Entry 6H46 (X-ray diffraction, 2.22 A resolution); this record covers chains A and B.

== Chain A ==
Protein: GTPase KRas
Organism: Homo sapiens
UniProtKB: P01116 (RASK_HUMAN), isoform P01116-2; numbering as in UniProt (aligned over 1-166)
Amino-acid sequence (169 residues; row label = number of the first residue in the row; numbers below 1 keep their minus sign (Gly-2 is residue -2)):
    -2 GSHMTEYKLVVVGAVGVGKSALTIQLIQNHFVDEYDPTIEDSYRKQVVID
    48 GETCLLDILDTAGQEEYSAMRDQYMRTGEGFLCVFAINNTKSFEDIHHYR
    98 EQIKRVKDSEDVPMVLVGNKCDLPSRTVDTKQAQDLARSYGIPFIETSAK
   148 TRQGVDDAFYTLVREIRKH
Disordered / not traced: -2
Differences from the reference sequence: expression tag (-2 to 0); engineered mutation Val12 (Gly in P01116)
Ligand contacts: GDP (guanosine-5'-diphosphate): Ala11, Val12, Gly13, Val14, Gly15, Lys16, Ser17, Ala18, Phe28, Val29, Ala59, Glu62, Asn116, Lys117, Asp119, Leu120, Ser145, Ala146, Lys147
Swiss-Prot annotation at these positions:
  - motif: Tyr32 to Tyr40 (Effector region)
  - binding site (GTP): Gly10, Ala11, Gly13 to Ala18, Val29 to Thr35, Ala59, Gly60, Asn116 to Asp119
  - modified residue: Met1 (N-acetylmethionine), Thr2 (N-acetylthreonine), Lys104 (N6-acetyllysine)
  - glycosylation: Thr35 (Microbial infection: O-linked (Glc) threonine)
  - natural variant: Lys5 (K5E: In NS3; K5N: In GASC), Gly10 (G10GG: In AML), Val12 (G12V: In GASC; this construct carries the variant), Gly13 (G13D: In GASC, JMML and OES; G13R: In pylocytic astrocytoma), Val14 (V14I: In NS3), Leu19 (L19F: In OES), Gln22 (Q22E: In CFC2; Q22R: In NS3), Pro34 (P34L: In NS3; P34Q: In NS3; P34R: In CFC2), Ile36 (I36M: In NS3), Thr58 (T58I: In NS3), Ala59 (A59T: In GASC), Gly60 (G60R: In CFC2; G60S: In NS3), 8 further natural variant entries in UniProt
  - mutagenesis: Asp38 (D38A: Decreased interaction with MAPKAP1/SIN1), Tyr40 (Y40A: Decreased interaction with MAPKAP1/SIN1), Gln61 (Q61L: Promotes GTP binding)
Reported in the primary citation:
  - mutagenesis - E107D: unchanged binding to darpin K13 (chain B)
  - specificity-determining residues: His95

== Chain B ==
Protein: darpin K13
Organism: Homo sapiens
Notes: antibody fragment or engineered binder
Amino-acid sequence (156 residues; row label = number of the first residue in the row):
     1 MDLGKKLLEAARAGQDDEVRILMANGADVNASDRWGWTPLHLAAWWGHLE
    51 IVEVLLKHGADVNAADLHGQTPLHLAAMVGHLEIVEVLLKYGADVNAKDT
   101 MGATPLHLAAQSGHLEIVEVLLKNGADVNAQDKFGKTAFDISIDNGNEDL
   151 AEILQK

== Interface between chain A and chain B ==
Residue-residue contacts (39):
  Glu63(A) - Arg34(B)  salt bridge
  Arg68(A) - Trp35(B)
  Thr87(A) - Trp46(B)
  Lys88(A) - Arg12(B)
  Phe90(A) - Trp45(B)  hydrophobic
  Phe90(A) - Trp46(B)  hydrophobic
  Glu91(A) - Arg12(B)  salt bridge
  Glu91(A) - Trp37(B)
  Glu91(A) - Leu42(B)
  Glu91(A) - Trp45(B)
  Glu91(A) - Trp46(B)  hydrogen bond
  His94(A) - Trp37(B)
  His94(A) - Trp45(B)
  His94(A) - Gln70(B)  hydrogen bond
  His94(A) - Leu75(B)
  His94(A) - Met78(B)
  His95(A) - Trp35(B)
  His95(A) - Trp37(B)
  His95(A) - His68(B)
  Glu98(A) - His68(B)
  Glu98(A) - Gln70(B)  hydrogen bond
  Gln99(A) - His68(B)  hydrogen bond
  Lys101(A) - Met101(B)
  Arg102(A) - His68(B)  hydrogen bond (side chain-backbone)
  Arg102(A) - Asp99(B)  salt bridge
  Arg102(A) - Thr100(B)  hydrogen bond
  Arg102(A) - Met101(B)
  Asp105(A) - Lys133(B)  salt bridge
  Asp105(A) - Phe134(B)
  Ser106(A) - Phe134(B)
  Glu107(A) - Met101(B)
  Glu107(A) - Asp132(B)
  Glu107(A) - Phe134(B)
  Gln129(A) - Trp46(B)
  Leu133(A) - Trp45(B)  hydrophobic
  Ser136(A) - Met78(B)  hydrogen bond (side chain-backbone)
  Ser136(A) - Ser112(B)  hydrogen bond (backbone-side chain)
  Ser136(A) - His114(B)  hydrogen bond
  Tyr137(A) - Met78(B)  hydrophobic
Other interface residues (no listed pair), chain A (22 interface residues in all): Asp92, Arg97, Arg135
Other interface residues (no listed pair), chain B (22 interface residues in all): Val79, Ala103, Gln111
The authors on this interface:
  - pairs named by the authors: His95(A)-Trp35(B), Trp37(B)-His95(A)
  - interface residues, chain A: His95(A)
  - hot spots on chain A (mutagenesis) - H95L, H95Q: decreased binding to darpin K13 (chain B)

== Overview ==
Chain A and chain B each contribute 22 residues to their interface; the contacts include 9 hydrogen bonds and
4 salt bridges. Polar pairs include Glu63(A)-Arg34(B), Glu91(A)-Arg12(B) and Arg102(A)-Asp99(B). The authors
report contacts between His95(A) and Trp35(B) and Trp37(B) and His95(A). From the paper: H95L and H95Q of
chain A reduce binding to darpin K13 (chain B); the interface residue His95(A).
Here chain A is GTPase KRas and chain B is darpin K13, both from Homo sapiens. Entry 6H46 (Human KRAS in
complex with darpin K13) was determined by X-ray diffraction together with 6H47 from the same study.
